7V90 - chains H and I of the 10 polymer chains in the assembly; structure by electron microscopy, 3.50 A resolution.

Chain H:
Molecule: Histone H2B type 1-K
Organism: Homo sapiens
UniProtKB: O60814 (H2B1K_HUMAN); residues 24-122 here correspond to UniProt positions 28-126 (UniProt number = residue number + 4)
Chain sequence (99 residues; numbered 24 to 122; the number before each row is that of its first residue):
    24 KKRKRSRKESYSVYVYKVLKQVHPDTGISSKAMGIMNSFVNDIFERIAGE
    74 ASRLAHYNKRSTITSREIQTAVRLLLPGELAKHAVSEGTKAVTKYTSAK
Not modelled in the structure: 122
Curated features (UniProtKB/Swiss-Prot):
  - modified residue: Lys31 (N6-(2-hydroxyisobutyryl)lysine), Glu32 (PolyADP-ribosyl glutamic acid), Ser33 (Phosphoserine), Lys40 (N6-(2-hydroxyisobutyryl)lysine), Lys43 (N6-(2-hydroxyisobutyryl)lysine), Lys54 (N6,N6-dimethyllysine), Arg76 (Dimethylated arginine), Lys82 (N6,N6,N6-trimethyllysine), Arg83 (Omega-N-methylarginine), Arg89 (Omega-N-methylarginine), Lys105 (N6-(2-hydroxyisobutyryl)lysine), Thr112 (Phosphothreonine), Lys113 (N6-(2-hydroxyisobutyryl)lysine), Lys117 (N6-(2-hydroxyisobutyryl)lysine)
  - glycosylation: Ser109 (O-linked (GlcNAc) serine)
  - cross-link (Glycyl lysine isopeptide (Lys-Gly)): Lys31 (interchain with G-Cter in ubiquitin), Lys117 (interchain with G-Cter in ubiquitin)

Chain I:
Molecule: 145-nt DNA strand
Organism: Homo sapiens
Sequence (145 nucleotides; row label = number of the first residue in the row; numbers below 1 keep their minus sign (DG-72 is residue -72)):
   -72 GGGTTAGGGTTAGGGTTAGGGTTAGGGTTAGGGTTAGGGTTAGGGTTAGG
   -22 GTTAGGGTTAGGGTTAGGGTTAGGGTTAGGGTTAGGGTTAGGGTTAGGGT
    28 TAGGGTTAGGGTTAGGGTTAGGGTTAGGGTTAGGGTTAGGGTTAG

How chain H and chain I interact:
Residue-residue contacts (15):
  Lys24(H) - DT-27(I)  salt bridge to the phosphate
  Lys24(H) - DT-26(I)  phosphate contact
  Arg26(H) - DG50(I)  hydrogen bond to the phosphate
  Arg26(H) - DT51(I)  salt bridge to the phosphate
  Arg28(H) - DG50(I)  salt bridge to the phosphate
  Arg28(H) - DT51(I)  salt bridge to the phosphate
  Arg30(H) - DG48(I)  base contact
  Arg30(H) - DG49(I)  hydrogen bond to the sugar
  Arg30(H) - DG50(I)  phosphate contact
  Lys31(H) - DG49(I)  sugar contact
  Lys31(H) - DG50(I)  hydrogen bond to the phosphate
  Glu32(H) - DG49(I)  phosphate contact
  Ser33(H) - DG49(I)  hydrogen bond to the phosphate
  Val36(H) - DG49(I)  phosphate contact
  Tyr37(H) - DG48(I)  sugar contact
Other interface residues (no listed pair), chain H (12 interface residues in all): Lys25, Ser29, Lys40

Overview:
Chain H and chain I form an interface of 12 and 6 residues respectively; the contacts include 4 hydrogen bonds
and 4 salt bridges. Polar pairs include Arg30(H)-DG49(I), Arg26(H)-DG50(I) and Lys31(H)-DG50(I).
Here chain H is Histone H2B type 1-K and chain I is a 145-nt DNA strand, both from Homo sapiens. Entry 7V90
(Telomeric mononucleosome) was determined by electron microscopy, deposited together with 7V96, 7V9C, 7V9J,
7V9K, 7V9S and 7VA4.
